PDB entry 5THS | X-ray diffraction, 1.90 A resolution | chain A

[Chain A]
Molecule: Histone deacetylase 8
Source organism: Homo sapiens
Notes: EC 3.5.1.98
Reference sequence: Q9BY41 (HDAC8_HUMAN); numbering as in UniProt (aligned over 1-377)
Chain sequence (389 residues; row label = number of the first residue in the row):
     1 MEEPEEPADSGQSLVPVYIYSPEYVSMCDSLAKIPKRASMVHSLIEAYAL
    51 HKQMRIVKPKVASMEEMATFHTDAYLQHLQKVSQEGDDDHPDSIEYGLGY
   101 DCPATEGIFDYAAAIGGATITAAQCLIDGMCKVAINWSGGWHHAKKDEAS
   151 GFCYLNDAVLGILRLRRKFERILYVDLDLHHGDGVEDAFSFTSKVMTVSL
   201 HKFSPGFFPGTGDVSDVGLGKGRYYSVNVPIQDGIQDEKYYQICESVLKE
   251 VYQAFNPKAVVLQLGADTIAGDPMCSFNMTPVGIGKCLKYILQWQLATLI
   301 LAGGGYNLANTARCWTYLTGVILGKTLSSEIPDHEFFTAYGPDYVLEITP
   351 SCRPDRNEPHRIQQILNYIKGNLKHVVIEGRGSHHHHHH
Unresolved in the structure: 1-13, 378-389
Differences from the reference sequence: engineered mutation Ala302 (Gly in Q9BY41); expression tag (378-389)
Metal / ion sites: K+ site 1: Asp176, Asp178, His180, Ser199, Leu200; Zn2+: Asp178, His180, Asp267 (together with B3N); K+ site 2: Phe189, Thr192, Val195, Tyr225
Residues lining bound ligands: B3N (4-(dimethylamino)-N-[7-(hydroxyamino)-7-oxoheptyl]benzamide): Tyr100, Asp101, His142, His143, Gly151, Phe152, Asp178, His180, Phe208, Asp267, Met274, Gly304, Tyr306
UniProt features mapped onto this chain:
  - active site: His143 (Proton acceptor)
  - binding site (substrate): Asp101, Gly151, Tyr306
  - binding site (a divalent metal cation): Asp178, His180, Asp267
  - modified residue: Ser39 (Phosphoserine)
  - natural variant: His180 (H180R: In CDLS5), Thr311 (T311M: In CDLS5), Gly320 (G320R: In CDLS5), His334 (H334R: In CDLS5)
  - mutagenesis: Ser39 (S39A: Enhances the deacetylase activity; S39E: Decreases the deacetylase activity), Asp101 (D101A: Complete loss of catalytical activity. Complete loss of catalytical activity; when associated with F-306; D101E: Partial loss of catalytical activity ...), His142 to His143 (Strongly reduces histone deacetylase activity), His143 (H143A: Loss of catalytic activity), Tyr306 (Y306F: Loss of catalytic activity. Complete loss of catalytic activity; when associated with A-101)
What the authors report for this chain:
  - mutagenesis - G302A: decreased catalytic activity on kcat/KM
  - catalytic residues: His142, His143, Tyr306 (citing earlier work)
  - contacts within the chain: Leu31-Tyr111, Trp137-Ala302 (hydrophobic contact), Ala302-Trp315 (hydrophobic contact)
  - conformationally variable residues (order/disorder transition, side-chain flip): Ser30 to Lys36, Tyr111, Trp137, Trp141
  - binding site for 1,2-ethanediol: Arg37, Trp137, Trp141

[Overview]
Ligands of chain A: compound B3N. Asp176, Asp178, His180, Ser199 and Leu200 coordinate K+ site 1. Asp178,
His180 and Asp267 form the Zn2+ site. From UniProt: active-site residue His143, 3 substrate-binding residues,
3 divalent metal cation-binding residues and 5 mutagenesis sites. From the paper: catalytic residues His142,
His143 and Tyr306; G302A reduces catalytic activity on kcat/KM.
Chain A is Histone deacetylase 8 (Homo sapiens); the structure, Crystal Structure of G302A HDAC8 in complex
with M344, was determined by X-ray diffraction, deposited together with 5THT, 5THU and 5THV.
